2R8Y - chains A and D of the 4 polymer chains in the assembly; structure by X-ray diffraction, 1.85 A resolution.

== Chain A (and D) ==
Molecule: YrbI from Escherichia coli
Organism: Escherichia coli
Notes: chain D of this document is another copy of the same molecule, construct and numbering; everything in this record applies to it too
UniProtKB: P67653 (KDSC_ECOL6); residue numbers follow UniProt; this construct covers 1-188
Chain sequence (188 residues; numbered 1 to 188; the number before each row is that of its first residue):
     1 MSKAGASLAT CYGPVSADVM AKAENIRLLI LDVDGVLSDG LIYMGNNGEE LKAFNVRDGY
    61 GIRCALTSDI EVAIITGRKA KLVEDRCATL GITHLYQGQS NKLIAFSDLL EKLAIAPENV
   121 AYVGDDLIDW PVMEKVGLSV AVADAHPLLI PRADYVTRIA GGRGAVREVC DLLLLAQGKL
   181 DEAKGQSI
Disordered / not traced: 1-7
Bound ions: Ca2+: Asp32, Asp34, Asp125
Curated features (UniProtKB/Swiss-Prot):
  - binding site (Mg(2+)): Asp32, Asp34, Asp125
  - binding site (substrate): Asp34, Asn55 to Gly59, Arg63, Arg78, Arg86, Lys102
Reported in the primary citation:
  - catalytic residues: Asp32 (citing earlier work)

== How chain A and chain D interact ==
Residue-residue contacts (51; chain A residue first):
  Cys11(A) with His146(D); Pro147(D); Leu148(D), hydrophobic
  Tyr12(A) with His146(D), hydrogen bond; Pro147(D), hydrophobic
  Tyr43(A) with Tyr43(D)
  Glu50(A) with Met44(D); Gly45(D); Asn46(D), hydrogen bond
  Leu51(A) with Met44(D); Gly45(D); Leu51(D), hydrophobic
  Lys52(A) with Ile42(D); Tyr43(D); Met44(D), hydrogen bond (backbone-backbone)
  Ala53(A) with Leu41(D), hydrophobic; Ile42(D); Tyr43(D), hydrophobic
  Phe54(A) with Gly40(D); Leu41(D); Ile42(D), hydrogen bond (backbone-backbone); Met44(D), hydrophobic
  Asn55(A) with Gly40(D)
  Val56(A) with Asp34(D); Gly40(D), hydrogen bond (backbone-backbone); Ile42(D), hydrophobic
  Arg57(A) with Asp125(D), salt bridge; Asp144(D), hydrogen bond (side chain-backbone); Ala145(D); His146(D)
  Tyr60(A) with Asp126(D)
  Ala80(A) with Asn46(D)
  Lys81(A) with Asn46(D), hydrogen bond (backbone-side chain)
  Leu82(A) with Met44(D); Gly45(D); Asn46(D), hydrogen bond (backbone-side chain)
  Asp85(A) with Met44(D)
  Arg86(A) with Met44(D); Arg78(D)
  Gly162(A) with Leu41(D)
  Arg163(A) with Asp39(D), salt bridge; Leu41(D); Asp144(D), salt bridge
  Arg167(A) with Asp126(D), salt bridge; Leu127(D); His146(D), hydrogen bond
  Asp171(A) with His146(D), salt bridge
  Gly185(A) with Ile128(D)
  Gln186(A) with Ser100(D)
  Ser187(A) with Asp126(D)
  Ile188(A) with Arg78(D), hydrogen bond (backbone-side chain)
Also at the interface, not in a pair above, chain A (28 interface residues in all): Glu49, Thr89, Leu180
Also at the interface, not in a pair above, chain D (24 interface residues in all): Gly48, Glu49, Gly77

== Overview ==
28 residues of chain A and 24 residues of chain D are in contact, with 10 hydrogen bonds and 5 salt bridges.
Among the polar pairs are Arg57(A)-Asp125(D), Arg163(A)-Asp39(D) and Arg163(A)-Asp144(D). From UniProt: 3
Mg2+-binding residues and 10 substrate-binding residues on chain A. From the paper: the catalytic residue
Asp32(A).
Chain A and chain D are both YrbI from Escherichia coli (Escherichia coli); the structure, Crystal structure
of YrbI phosphatase from Escherichia coli in a complex with Ca, was determined by X-ray diffraction (same
publication as 3HYC, 3I6B, 2R8E, 2R8X and 2R8Z).
